PDB entry 5O5K | X-ray diffraction, 3.40 A resolution | chains A and B

# Chain A (and B)
Molecule: Adenylate cyclase
From: Mycobacterium intracellulare 1956
Notes: EC 4.6.1.1; chain B of this document is another copy of the same molecule, construct and numbering; everything in this record applies to it too
UniProtKB: X8CHM4 (X8CHM4_MYCIT); residues 203-429 here = UniProt positions 203-429
Sequence (254 residues; numbered 176 to 429; the number before each row is that of its first residue):
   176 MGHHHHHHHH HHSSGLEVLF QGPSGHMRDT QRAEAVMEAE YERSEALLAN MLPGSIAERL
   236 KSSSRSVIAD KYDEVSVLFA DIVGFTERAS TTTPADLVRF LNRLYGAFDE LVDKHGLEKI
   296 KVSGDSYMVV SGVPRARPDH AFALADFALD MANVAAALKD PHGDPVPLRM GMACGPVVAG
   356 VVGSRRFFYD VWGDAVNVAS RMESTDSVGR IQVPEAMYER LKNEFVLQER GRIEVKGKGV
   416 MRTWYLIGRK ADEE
Not modelled in the structure: 176-209, 426-429
Construct notes: initiating methionine (176); expression tag (177-202); conflict Pro342 (Ala in X8CHM4)
Bound ions: Mn2+ site 1: Asp256, Ile257, Asp300 (together with ONM); Mn2+ site 2: Asp256 (together with ONM)
Ligand contacts:
  - ONM: Asp256, Ile257, Val258, Gly259, Phe260, Thr261, Glu262, Ala264, Pro269, Leu272, Val273, Ser298, Gly299, Asp300, Arg344
  - ONM (3'-O-(N-methylanthraniloyl)-guanosine-5'-triphosphate): Phe254, Lys296, Met303, Asp365, Val366, Trp367, Gly368, Asp369, Val371, Asn372, Ser375
Reported in the primary citation:
  - mutagenesis - P228S: abolished catalytic activity
  - mutagenesis - P228S: decreased stability
  - mutagenesis - P228S: unchanged binding to ONM
  - mutagenesis - M212K: decreased catalytic activity
  - mutagenesis - E209W: increased stability
  - mutagenesis - E209W: increased catalytic activity
  - mutagenesis - S219A: unchanged stability in response to MANT-GTP

# Chain A / chain B interface
Pairs across the interface (96):
  Met212(A) - Glu213(B)
  Glu213(A) - Met212(B)
  Glu215(A) - Tyr216(B)
  Glu215(A) - Lys236(B)  salt bridge
  Tyr216(A) - Met212(B)  hydrophobic
  Tyr216(A) - Glu215(B)  hydrogen bond
  Tyr216(A) - Tyr216(B)  hydrophobic
  Arg218(A) - Lys236(B)  hydrogen bond (side chain-backbone)
  Arg218(A) - Ser238(B)
  Ser219(A) - Ser219(B)
  Ser219(A) - Glu220(B)  hydrogen bond
  Ser219(A) - Leu223(B)
  Glu220(A) - Glu215(B)
  Glu220(A) - Ser219(B)  hydrogen bond
  Leu222(A) - Ala232(B)
  Leu222(A) - Leu235(B)  hydrophobic
  Leu222(A) - Lys236(B)
  Leu223(A) - Ser219(B)
  Leu223(A) - Leu222(B)  hydrophobic
  Leu223(A) - Leu223(B)  hydrophobic
  Ala224(A) - Arg360(B)
  Asn225(A) - Ser359(B)  hydrogen bond (side chain-backbone)
  Asn225(A) - Arg360(B)
  Asn225(A) - Arg361(B)  hydrogen bond (side chain-backbone)
  Asn225(A) - Phe362(B)
  Met226(A) - Met226(B)  hydrophobic
  Met226(A) - Leu227(B)  hydrophobic
  Met226(A) - Arg361(B)
  Met226(A) - Phe362(B)
  Leu227(A) - Met226(B)  hydrophobic
  Leu227(A) - Arg361(B)
  Pro228(A) - Arg361(B)
  Leu235(A) - Leu222(B)  hydrophobic
  Lys236(A) - Glu215(B)  salt bridge
  Lys236(A) - Arg218(B)
  Val242(A) - Arg274(B)
  Ile243(A) - Val273(B)
  Ala244(A) - Ala270(B)  hydrophobic
  Ala244(A) - Val273(B)  hydrophobic
  Thr261(A) - Asn372(B)
  Thr261(A) - Gly412(B)
  Pro269(A) - Val353(B)  hydrophobic
  Ala270(A) - Lys246(B)
  Ala270(A) - Val353(B)
  Val273(A) - Val353(B)  hydrophobic
  Val273(A) - Val357(B)  hydrophobic
  Val273(A) - Trp367(B)  hydrophobic
  Arg274(A) - Val242(B)
  Leu276(A) - Trp367(B)
  Asn277(A) - Val242(B)
  Asn277(A) - Val357(B)
  Asn277(A) - Gly358(B)  hydrogen bond (side chain-backbone)
  Tyr280(A) - Val357(B)  hydrophobic
  Tyr280(A) - Gly358(B)
  Asp284(A) - Gly358(B)
  Asp284(A) - Ser359(B)  hydrogen bond (side chain-backbone)
  Asp284(A) - Arg360(B)  hydrogen bond (side chain-backbone)
  Asp288(A) - Arg360(B)  salt bridge
  Glu293(A) - Arg361(B)  salt bridge
  Lys294(A) - Arg360(B)  hydrogen bond (side chain-backbone)
  Lys294(A) - Arg361(B)  hydrogen bond (backbone-side chain)
  Lys296(A) - Ser298(B)
  Val297(A) - Lys296(B)
  Gly299(A) - Trp367(B)
  Val353(A) - Pro269(B)  hydrophobic
  Val353(A) - Val273(B)  hydrophobic
  Val357(A) - Val273(B)
  Val357(A) - Asn277(B)
  Val357(A) - Val297(B)  hydrophobic
  Gly358(A) - Asn277(B)  hydrogen bond (backbone-side chain)
  Ser359(A) - Asn225(B)  hydrogen bond (backbone-side chain)
  Ser359(A) - Asp284(B)
  Arg360(A) - Asn225(B)
  Arg360(A) - Asp284(B)  hydrogen bond (side chain-backbone)
  Arg360(A) - Val287(B)
  Arg360(A) - Asp288(B)  salt bridge
  Arg360(A) - Lys294(B)  hydrogen bond (backbone-side chain)
  Arg361(A) - Asn225(B)  hydrogen bond (backbone-backbone)
  Arg361(A) - Met226(B)
  Arg361(A) - Leu227(B)
  Arg361(A) - Pro228(B)
  Arg361(A) - Glu293(B)  salt bridge
  Arg361(A) - Lys294(B)  hydrogen bond (side chain-backbone)
  Arg361(A) - Ile295(B)
  Arg361(A) - Phe363(B)
  Phe362(A) - Leu222(B)  hydrophobic
  Phe362(A) - Met226(B)
  Phe362(A) - Phe363(B)
  Phe363(A) - Val297(B)
  Phe363(A) - Phe363(B)  hydrophobic
  Asp365(A) - Val297(B)
  Asp365(A) - Ser298(B)
  Asp365(A) - Gly299(B)  hydrogen bond (side chain-backbone)
  Trp367(A) - Leu276(B)
  Trp367(A) - Gly299(B)  hydrogen bond (side chain-backbone)
  Asn372(A) - Thr261(B)
Also at the interface, not in a pair above, chain A (50 interface residues in all): Ala232, Lys246, Gly281, Ser298, Val356
Also at the interface, not in a pair above, chain B (50 interface residues in all): Ala244, Val356, Asp365

# Summary
The chain A/chain B interface involves 50 residues from each chain; the contacts include 19 hydrogen bonds and
6 salt bridges. Polar contacts include Glu215(A)-Lys236(B), Asp288(A)-Arg360(B) and Glu293(A)-Arg361(B). The
paper reports that P228S of chain A abolishes catalytic activity; P228S of chain A reduces stability; 4
substitutions were tested in all.
Chain A and chain B are both Adenylate cyclase (Mycobacterium intracellulare 1956); the structure, X-ray
structure of a bacterial adenylyl cyclase soluble domain, was determined by X-ray diffraction, deposited
together with 5O5L.
